Entry 3EWD (X-ray diffraction, 1.90 A resolution); this record covers chain A.

# Chain A
Molecule: Adenosine deaminase
Organism: Plasmodium vivax
Notes: EC 3.5.4.4; engineered mutation(s): D172 deletion
UniProt: A5KE01 (A5KE01_PLAVI); aligned to UniProt positions 1-362 over residues 1-362 (the alignment contains insertions or deletions, so no single offset holds)
Amino-acid sequence (370 residues; numbered 1 to 370; the number before each row is that of its first residue):
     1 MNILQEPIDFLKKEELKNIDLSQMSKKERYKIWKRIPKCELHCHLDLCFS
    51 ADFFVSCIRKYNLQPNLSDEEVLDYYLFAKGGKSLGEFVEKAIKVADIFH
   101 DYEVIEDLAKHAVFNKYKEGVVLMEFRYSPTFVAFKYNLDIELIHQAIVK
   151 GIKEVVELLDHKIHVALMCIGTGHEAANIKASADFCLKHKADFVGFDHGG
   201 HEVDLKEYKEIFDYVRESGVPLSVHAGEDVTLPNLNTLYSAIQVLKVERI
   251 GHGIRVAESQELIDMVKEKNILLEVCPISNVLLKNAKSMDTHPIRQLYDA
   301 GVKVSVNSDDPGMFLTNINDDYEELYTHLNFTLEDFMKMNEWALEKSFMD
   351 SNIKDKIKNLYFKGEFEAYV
Unresolved in the structure: 1-6
Construct notes: expression tag (363-370)
Metal / ion sites: Zn2+: His42, His44, His225, Asp309 (together with MT-coformycin)
Ligand contacts: MT-coformycin (MCF; (8R)-3-(5-S-methyl-5-thio-beta-D-ribofuranosyl)-3,6,7,8-tetrahydroimidazo[4,5-d][1,3]diazepin-8-ol): His42, His44, Asp46, Leu47, Leu85, Phe88, Val89, Ala92, Phe99, Ser129, Phe132, Thr172, Gly199, Gly200, His225, Glu228, His252, Leu283, Asp309, Asp310
Curated features (UniProtKB/Swiss-Prot):
  - binding site (Zn(2+)): His42, His44, Asp310
  - binding site (a purine D-ribonucleoside): His44 to Asp46, Asp310

# Overview
Ligands of chain A: MT-coformycin. The Zn2+ site is built by His42, His44, His225 and Asp309. UniProt lists 3
Zn2+-binding residues and 4 purine D-ribonucleoside-binding residues.
Chain A is Adenosine deaminase (Plasmodium vivax); the structure, Crystal structure of adenosine deaminase
mutant (delta Asp172) from Plasmodium vivax in complex with MT-coformycin, was determined by X-ray diffraction
(same publication as 3EWC).
